5HG7 - chain A; structure by X-ray diffraction, 1.85 A resolution.

== Chain A ==
Protein: Epidermal growth factor receptor
Source organism: Homo sapiens
Notes: EC 2.7.10.1
Reference sequence: P00533 (EGFR_HUMAN); numbering as in UniProt (aligned over 695-1022)
Amino-acid sequence (329 residues; numbered 694 to 1022; the number before each row is that of its first residue):
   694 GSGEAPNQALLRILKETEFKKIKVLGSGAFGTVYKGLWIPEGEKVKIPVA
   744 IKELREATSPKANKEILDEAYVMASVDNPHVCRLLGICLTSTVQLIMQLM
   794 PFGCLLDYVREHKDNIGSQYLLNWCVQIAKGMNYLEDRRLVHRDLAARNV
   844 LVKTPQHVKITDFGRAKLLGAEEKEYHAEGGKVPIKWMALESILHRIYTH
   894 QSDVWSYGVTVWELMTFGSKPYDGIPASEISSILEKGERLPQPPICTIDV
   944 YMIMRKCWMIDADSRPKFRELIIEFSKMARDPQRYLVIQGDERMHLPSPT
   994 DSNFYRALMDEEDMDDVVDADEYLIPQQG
Not modelled in the structure: 694-701, 749-751, 985-1022
Glycans and other covalent adducts: Bound form of PF-06459988 (630) linked to C797
Sequence notes: expression tag (694); engineered mutation M790 (Thr in P00533), R858 (Leu in P00533), R948 (Val in P00533)
Residues lining bound ligands: Bound form of PF-06459988 (630; 1-{(3R,4R)-3-[({5-chloro-2-[(1-methyl-1H-pyrazol-4-yl)amino]-7H-pyrrolo[2,3-d]pyrimidin-4-yl}oxy)methyl]-4-methoxypyrrolidin-1-yl}propan-1-one): L718, G719, S720, F723, V726, A743, C775, M790, Q791, L792, M793, P794, F795, G796, L799, D800, R841, L844, T854, F856
UniProt features mapped onto this chain:
  - active site: D837 (Proton acceptor)
  - binding site (ATP): L718 to V726, K745, D855
  - site: Y1016 (Important for interaction with PIK3C2B)
  - modified residue: S695 (Phosphoserine), K745 (N6-(2-hydroxyisobutyryl)lysine), Y869 (Phosphotyrosine), S991 (Phosphoserine), S995 (Phosphoserine), Y998 (Phosphotyrosine), Y1016 (Phosphotyrosine)
  - cross-link (Glycyl lysine isopeptide (Lys-Gly)): K716 (interchain with G-Cter in ubiquitin), K737 (interchain with G-Cter in ubiquitin), K754 (interchain with G-Cter in ubiquitin), K757 (interchain with G-Cter in ubiquitin), K867 (interchain with G-Cter in ubiquitin), K929 (interchain with G-Cter in ubiquitin), K960 (interchain with G-Cter in ubiquitin), K970 (interchain with G-Cter in ubiquitin)
  - natural variant: E709 (E709A: Found in a lung cancer sample; E709G: Found in a lung cancer sample; E709K: Found in a lung cancer sample), G719 (G719A: Found in a lung cancer sample; G719C: Found in a lung cancer sample; G719D: Found in a lung cancer sample; G719S: Found in a lung cancer sample), G724 (G724S: Found in a lung cancer sample), E734 (E734K: Found in a lung cancer sample), E746 to S752 (sequence variant, change not given here; Found in a lung cancer sample), E746 to T751 (sequence variant, change not given here; Found in a lung cancer sample), E746 to A750 (deletion: Found in a lung cancer sample), E746 (deletion: Found in a lung cancer sample), L747 to T751 (deletion: Found in a lung cancer sample), L747 to E749 (deletion: Found in a lung cancer sample), L747 (L747F: Found in a lung cancer sample), R748 (R748P: Found in a lung cancer sample), 12 further natural variant entries in UniProt
  - mutagenesis: P699 (P699A: Reduced phosphorylation), N700 (N700A: Abolishes phosphorylation), L704 (L704A: Abolishes phosphorylation), R705 (R705A: Abolishes phosphorylation), I706 (I706A: Abolishes phosphorylation), K745 (K745A/M: Abolishes kinase activity), D974 (D974A: Strongly reduced phosphorylation), R977 (R977A: Reduced phosphorylation), E1005 to D1006 (Constitutively activated kinase), Y1016 (Y1016F: 50% decrease in interaction with PIK3C2B. 65% decrease in interaction with PIK3C2B; when associated with F-1197. Abolishes interaction with PIK3C2B; when associated with F-1197 and F-1092)

== In short ==
Covalently linked Bound form of PF-06459988: at C797. UniProt lists active-site residue D837, 11 ATP-binding
residues and 11 mutagenesis sites.
Chain A is Epidermal growth factor receptor (Homo sapiens); the structure, EGFR (L858R, T790M, V948R) in
complex with
1-{(3R,4R)-3-[5-Chloro-2-(1-methyl-1H-pyrazol-4-ylamino)-7H-pyrrolo[2,3-d]pyrimidin-4-yloxymethyl]-4-methoxy-pyrrolidin-1-yl}propenone
(PF-06459988), was determined by X-ray diffraction, deposited together with 5HG5, 5HG8 and 5HG9.
